PDB entry 8ZJC | electron microscopy, 2.50 A resolution | chains P and S of the 20 polymer chains in the assembly

Chain P:
Name: Cytochrome b-c1 complex subunit Rieske, mitochondrial
Source organism: Saccharomyces cerevisiae
Notes: EC 7.1.1.8
Reference sequence: A0A8H8ULJ0 (A0A8H8ULJ0_YEASX); residue numbers follow UniProt; this construct covers 31-215
Amino-acid sequence (185 residues; each row starts with the number of its first residue):
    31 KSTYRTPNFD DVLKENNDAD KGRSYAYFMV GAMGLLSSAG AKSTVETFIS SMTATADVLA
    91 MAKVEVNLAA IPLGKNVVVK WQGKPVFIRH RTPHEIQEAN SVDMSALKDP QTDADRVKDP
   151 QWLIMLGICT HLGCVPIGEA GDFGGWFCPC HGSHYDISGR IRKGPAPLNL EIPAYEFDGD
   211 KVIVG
Bound ions: 2Fe-2S cluster Fe near H161 (its only coordinating residue here)
Ligand contacts:
  - phosphatidic acid (6PH; (1R)-2-(phosphonooxy)-1-[(tridecanoyloxy)methyl]ethyl pentadecanoate), molecule 1: Y57, V60, M63, G64, S67
  - phosphatidic acid (6PH), molecule 2: S67, G70, A71, S73, T74, E76, T77
  - 2Fe-2S cluster (FES): C159, H161, C164, C178, C180, H181, G182, S183, Y185, A196

Chain S:
Name: Cytochrome b-c1 complex subunit 8
Source organism: Saccharomyces cerevisiae
Reference sequence: A0A6A5PU80 (A0A6A5PU80_YEASX); numbering as in UniProt (aligned over 2-94)
Amino-acid sequence (93 residues; row label = number of the first residue in the row):
     2 GPPSGKTYMG WWGHMGGPKQ KGITSYAVSP YAQKPLQGIF HNAVFNSFRR FKSQFLYVLI
    62 PAGIYWYWWK NGNEYNEFLY SKAGREELER VNV

Interface between chain P and chain S:
Residue-residue contacts (21; chain P residue first):
  T33(P) - T25(S)
  T33(P) - Y27(S)  hydrogen bond (backbone-side chain)
  R35(P) - Y27(S)
  T36(P) - Y27(S)
  P37(P) - Y27(S)
  F39(P) - V29(S)  hydrophobic
  D41(P) - K35(S)  hydrogen bond (backbone-side chain)
  V42(P) - Q34(S)
  V42(P) - K35(S)  hydrogen bond (backbone-backbone)
  V42(P) - Q38(S)  hydrogen bond (backbone-side chain)
  L43(P) - V29(S)  hydrophobic
  L43(P) - A33(S)
  L43(P) - K35(S)  hydrogen bond (backbone-side chain)
  K44(P) - Y32(S)  hydrogen bond (side chain-backbone)
  K44(P) - A33(S)  hydrogen bond (backbone-backbone)
  K44(P) - Q34(S)
  K44(P) - K35(S)
  N47(P) - Y32(S)
  N47(P) - A33(S)
  R53(P) - Y32(S)
  Y57(P) - Y32(S)  hydrogen bond
Other interface residues (no listed pair), chain P (14 interface residues in all): S32, G52
Other interface residues (no listed pair), chain S (9 interface residues in all): A28

Overview:
The interface between chain P and chain S involves 14 residues on one side and 9 on the other, with 8 hydrogen
bonds. Polar contacts include T33(P)-Y27(S), D41(P)-K35(S) and V42(P)-Q38(S). Bound to chain P: phosphatidic
acid and 2Fe-2S cluster.
Here chain P is Cytochrome b-c1 complex subunit Rieske, mitochondrial and chain S is Cytochrome b-c1 complex
subunit 8, both from Saccharomyces cerevisiae. Entry 8ZJC (Cryo-EM structure of Saccharomyces cerevisiae bc1
complex) was determined by electron microscopy.
